7RIP - chains A and F of the 13 polymer chains in the assembly; structure by X-ray diffraction, 3.30 A resolution.

# Chain A
Protein: DNA-directed RNA polymerase II subunit RPB1
Source organism: Saccharomyces cerevisiae (strain ATCC 204508 / S288c)
Notes: EC 2.7.7.6
UniProt: P04050 (RPB1_YEAST); residues 1-1733 here = UniProt positions 1-1733
Amino-acid sequence (1733 residues; row label = number of the first residue in the row):
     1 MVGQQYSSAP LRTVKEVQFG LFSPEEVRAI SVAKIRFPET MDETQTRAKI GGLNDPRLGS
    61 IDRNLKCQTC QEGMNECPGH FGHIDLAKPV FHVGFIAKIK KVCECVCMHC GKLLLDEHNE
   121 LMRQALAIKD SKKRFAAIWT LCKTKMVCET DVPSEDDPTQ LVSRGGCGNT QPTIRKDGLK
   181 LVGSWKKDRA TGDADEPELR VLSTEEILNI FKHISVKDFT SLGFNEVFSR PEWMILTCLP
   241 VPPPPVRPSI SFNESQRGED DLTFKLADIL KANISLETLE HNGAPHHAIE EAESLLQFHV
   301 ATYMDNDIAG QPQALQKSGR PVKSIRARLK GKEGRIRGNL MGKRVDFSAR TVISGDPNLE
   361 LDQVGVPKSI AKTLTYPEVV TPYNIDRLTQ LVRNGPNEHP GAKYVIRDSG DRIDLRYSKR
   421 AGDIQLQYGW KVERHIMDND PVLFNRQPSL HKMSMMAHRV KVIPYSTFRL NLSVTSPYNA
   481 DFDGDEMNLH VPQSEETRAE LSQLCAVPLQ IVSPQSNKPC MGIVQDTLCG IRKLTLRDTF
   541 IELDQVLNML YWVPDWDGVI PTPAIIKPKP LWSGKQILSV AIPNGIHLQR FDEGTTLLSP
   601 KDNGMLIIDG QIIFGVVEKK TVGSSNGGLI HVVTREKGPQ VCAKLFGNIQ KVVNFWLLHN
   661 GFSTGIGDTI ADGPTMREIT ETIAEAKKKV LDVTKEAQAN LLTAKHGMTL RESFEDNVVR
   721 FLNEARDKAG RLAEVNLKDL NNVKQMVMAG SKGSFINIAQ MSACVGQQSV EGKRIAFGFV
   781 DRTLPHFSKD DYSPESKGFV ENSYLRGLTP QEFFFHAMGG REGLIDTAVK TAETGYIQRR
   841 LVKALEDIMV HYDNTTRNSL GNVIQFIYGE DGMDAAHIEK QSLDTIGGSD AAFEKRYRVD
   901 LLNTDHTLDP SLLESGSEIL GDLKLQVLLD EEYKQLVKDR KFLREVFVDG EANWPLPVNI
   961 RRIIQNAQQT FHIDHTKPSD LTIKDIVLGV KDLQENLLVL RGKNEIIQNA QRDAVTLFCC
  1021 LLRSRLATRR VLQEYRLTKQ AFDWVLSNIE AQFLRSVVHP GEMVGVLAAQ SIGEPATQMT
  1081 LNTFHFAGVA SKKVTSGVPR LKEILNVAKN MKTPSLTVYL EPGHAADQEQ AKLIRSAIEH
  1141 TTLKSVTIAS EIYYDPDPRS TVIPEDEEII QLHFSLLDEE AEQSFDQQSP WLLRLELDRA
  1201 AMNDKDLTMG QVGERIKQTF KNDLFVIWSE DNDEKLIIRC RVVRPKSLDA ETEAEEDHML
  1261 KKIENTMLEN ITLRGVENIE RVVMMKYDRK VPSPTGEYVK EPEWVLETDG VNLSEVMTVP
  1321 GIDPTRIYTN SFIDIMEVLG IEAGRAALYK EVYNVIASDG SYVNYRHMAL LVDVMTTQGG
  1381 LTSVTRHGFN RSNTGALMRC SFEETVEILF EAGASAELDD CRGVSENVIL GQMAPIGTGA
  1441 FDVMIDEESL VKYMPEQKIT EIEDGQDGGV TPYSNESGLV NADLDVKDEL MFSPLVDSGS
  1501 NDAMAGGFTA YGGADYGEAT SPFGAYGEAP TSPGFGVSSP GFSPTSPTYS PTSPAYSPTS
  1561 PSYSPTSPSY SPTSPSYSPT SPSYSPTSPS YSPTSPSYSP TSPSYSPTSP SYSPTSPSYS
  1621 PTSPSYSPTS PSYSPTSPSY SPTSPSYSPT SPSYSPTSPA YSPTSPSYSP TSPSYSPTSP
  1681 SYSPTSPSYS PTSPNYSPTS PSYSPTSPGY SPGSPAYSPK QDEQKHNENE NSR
Disordered / not traced: 1-2, 154-160, 187-198, 250-256, 1082-1091, 1177-1187, 1244-1256, 1447-1733
Bound ions: Zn2+ site 1: Cys67, Cys70, Cys77, His80; Zn2+ site 2: Cys107, Cys110, Cys167; Mg2+: Asp483 (shared with 2 residues of chain R)
Ligand contacts: 5N0 (3-({3-[(3-{[4-({4-[(4-{[4-({(2R)-2-amino-4-[(1-methyl-4-{[1-methyl-4-({1-methyl-4-[(1-methyl-1H-imidazole-2-carbonyl)amino]-1H-imidazole-2-carbonyl}amino)-1H-pyrrole-2-carbonyl]amino}-1H-pyrrole-2-carbonyl)amino]butanoyl}amino)-1-methyl-1H-imidazole-2-carbonyl]amino}-1-methyl-1H-pyrrole-2-carbonyl)amino]-1-methyl-1H-pyrrole-2-carbonyl}amino)-1-methyl-1H-pyrrole-2-carbonyl]amino}propyl)(methyl)amino]propyl}carbamoyl)benzoic acid): Arg1386, His1387, Arg1391
Swiss-Prot annotation at these positions:
  - region: Pro248 to Asp260 (Lid loop), Asn306 to Lys323 (Rudder loop), Pro810 to Glu822 (Bridging helix)
  - binding site (Zn(2+)): Cys67, Cys70, Cys77, His80, Cys107, Cys110, Cys148, Cys167
  - binding site (Mg(2+)): Asp481, Asp483, Asp485
  - modified residue: Thr1471 (Phosphothreonine)
  - cross-link (Glycyl lysine isopeptide (Lys-Gly)): Lys695 (interchain with G-Cter in ubiquitin), Lys1246 (interchain with G-Cter in ubiquitin), Lys1350 (interchain with G-Cter in ubiquitin)
  - natural variant: Ser1653 to Pro1659 (deletion: In strain: A364A)
  - mutagenesis: Lys1246 (K1246R: Impairs ubiquitination during transcription stress)

# Chain F
Protein: DNA-directed RNA polymerases I, II, and III subunit RPABC2
Source organism: Saccharomyces cerevisiae (strain ATCC 204508 / S288c)
UniProt: P20435 (RPAB2_YEAST); numbering as in UniProt (aligned over 1-155)
Amino-acid sequence (155 residues; each row starts with the number of its first residue):
     1 MSDYEEAFND GNENFEDFDV EHFSDEETYE EKPQFKDGET TDANGKTIVT GGNGPEDFQQ
    61 HEQIRRKTLK EKAIPKDQRA TTPYMTKYER ARILGTRALQ ISMNAPVFVD LEGETDPLRI
   121 AMKELAEKKI PLVIRRYLPD GSFEDWSVEE LIVDL
Disordered / not traced: 1-68, 155
Swiss-Prot annotation at these positions:
  - region: Leu111 to Leu132 (Leucine-zipper)
  - modified residue: Ser24 (Phosphoserine)

# How chain A and chain F interact
Residue-residue contacts (56; chain A residue first):
  Val379(A) with Ser102(F)
  Val380(A) with Asn104(F)
  Thr381(A) with Ile101(F); Ser102(F); Asn104(F)
  Pro382(A) with Asn104(F)
  Tyr383(A) with Val107(F)
  Tyr428(A) with Asn104(F)
  Glu495(A) with Ala98(F); Leu99(F); Ser102(F); Pro117(F)
  Glu496(A) with Gly95(F); Leu99(F)
  Ala499(A) with Gly95(F)
  Ser502(A) with Leu118(F)
  Gln503(A) with Arg90(F), hydrogen bond
  Leu504(A) with Lys87(F)
  His851(A) with Pro139(F)
  Tyr852(A) with Thr81(F); Glu89(F), hydrogen bond; Arg136(F); Tyr137(F)
  Asp853(A) with Leu138(F); Pro139(F)
  Arg857(A) with Pro139(F)
  Arg1001(A) with Ala80(F); Thr81(F); Pro83(F)
  Gly1002(A) with Ala80(F)
  Leu1054(A) with Tyr84(F)
  Arg1055(A) with Asp154(F), salt bridge
  His1059(A) with Thr86(F); Lys87(F), hydrogen bond (side chain-backbone)
  Pro1060(A) with Thr86(F); Tyr88(F)
  Glu1062(A) with Lys87(F), salt bridge; Tyr88(F), hydrogen bond
  Met1433(A) with Arg92(F)
  Gly1437(A) with Tyr88(F)
  Thr1438(A) with Arg92(F), hydrogen bond (backbone-side chain)
  Phe1441(A) with Glu89(F); Arg92(F); Ile134(F), hydrophobic; Arg135(F)
  Asp1442(A) with Ile134(F); Arg135(F), hydrogen bond (backbone-backbone); Tyr137(F)
  Val1443(A) with Ile93(F), hydrophobic; Val133(F); Ile134(F), hydrophobic
  Met1444(A) with Leu132(F); Val133(F), hydrogen bond (backbone-backbone); Arg135(F), hydrogen bond
  Ile1445(A) with Val133(F)
  Asp1446(A) with Pro131(F), hydrogen bond (backbone-backbone)
Also at the interface, not in a pair above, chain A (35 interface residues in all): Gly429, Asp874, Gly1439
Also at the interface, not in a pair above, chain F (38 interface residues in all): Thr82, Ala91, Leu94, Thr96, Met103, Leu111, Thr115, Met122

# In short
35 residues of chain A and 38 residues of chain F are in contact, with 9 hydrogen bonds and 2 salt bridges.
Polar contacts include Arg1055(A)-Asp154(F), Glu1062(A)-Lys87(F) and Gln503(A)-Arg90(F). Ligands of chain A:
compound 5N0.
Here chain A is DNA-directed RNA polymerase II subunit RPB1 and chain F is DNA-directed RNA polymerases I, II,
and III subunit RPABC2, both from Saccharomyces cerevisiae (strain ATCC 204508 / S288c). Entry 7RIP (RNA
polymerase II elongation complex with hairpin polyamide Py-Im 1, scaffold 1 soaked with CTP) was determined by
X-ray diffraction together with 7RIM, 7RIQ, 7RIW, 7RIX and 7RIY from the same study.
